PDB entry 3FHT | X-ray diffraction, 2.20 A resolution | chains A and C

Chain A:
Protein: ATP-dependent RNA helicase DDX19B
From: Homo sapiens
Notes: EC 3.6.1.-; fragment: Helicase ATP-binding domain, C-terminal domain, residues 68-479
UniProt: Q9UMR2 (DD19B_HUMAN); numbering as in UniProt (aligned over 68-479)
Sequence (412 residues; numbered 68 to 479; the number before each row is that of its first residue):
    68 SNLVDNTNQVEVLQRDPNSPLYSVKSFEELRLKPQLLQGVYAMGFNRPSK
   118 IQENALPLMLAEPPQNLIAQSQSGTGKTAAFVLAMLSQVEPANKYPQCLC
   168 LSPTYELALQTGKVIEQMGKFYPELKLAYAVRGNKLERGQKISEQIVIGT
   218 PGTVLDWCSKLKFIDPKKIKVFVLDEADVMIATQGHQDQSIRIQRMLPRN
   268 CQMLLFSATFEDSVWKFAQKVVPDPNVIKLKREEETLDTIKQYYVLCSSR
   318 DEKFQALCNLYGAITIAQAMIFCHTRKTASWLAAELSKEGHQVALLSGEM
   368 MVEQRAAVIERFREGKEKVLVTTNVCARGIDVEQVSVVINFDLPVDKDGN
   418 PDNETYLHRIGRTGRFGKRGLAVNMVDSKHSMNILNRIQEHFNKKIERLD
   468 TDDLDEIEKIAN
Unresolved in the structure: 68-74, 467-479
Residues lining bound ligands: AMP-PNP: Phe-94, Phe-112, Arg-114, Pro-115, Ser-116, Gln-119, Gln-139, Ser-140, Gly-141, Thr-142, Gly-143, Lys-144, Thr-145, Ala-146, Asp-242, Glu-243, Ala-275, Gly-396, Asp-398, Glu-400, His-425, Arg-429, Arg-432, Phe-433
Curated features (UniProtKB/Swiss-Prot):
  - motif: Lys-92 to Glu-120 (Q motif), Asp-242 to Asp-245 (DEAD box)
  - binding site (ATP): Gln-119, Ser-138 to Thr-145, Arg-429, Arg-432
  - mutagenesis: Asp-223 (D223R: Impairs interaction with NUP214 and RNA), Glu-243 (E243Q: Loss of activity), Ile-258 (I258A: Impairs interaction with NUP214), Arg-259 (R259D: Impairs interaction with NUP214), Arg-262 (R262A: Impairs interaction with NUP214)

Chain C:
Molecule: 10-nt RNA strand
Sequence (10 nucleotides; row label = number of the first residue in the row):
     1 UUUUUUUUUU
Unresolved in the structure: 7-10

Interface between chain A and chain C:
Contacting residue pairs - 38 pairs, chain A then chain C:
  Pro-170(A) with U3(C), hydrogen bond to the sugar; U4(C), sugar contact
  Thr-171(A) with U3(C), sugar contact; U4(C), phosphate contact
  Tyr-172(A) with U4(C), hydrogen bond to the phosphate
  Arg-199(A) with U4(C), salt bridge to the phosphate; U5(C), salt bridge to the phosphate; U6(C), phosphate contact
  Lys-202(A) with U6(C), base contact
  Leu-203(A) with U6(C), hydrogen bond to the base
  Thr-217(A) with U4(C), phosphate contact; U5(C), hydrogen bond to the phosphate
  Gly-219(A) with U4(C), hydrogen bond to the sugar; U5(C), base contact
  Thr-220(A) with U5(C), hydrogen bond to the phosphate
  Asp-223(A) with U5(C), hydrogen bond to the sugar; U6(C), hydrogen bond to the sugar
  Lys-227(A) with U6(C), hydrogen bond to the sugar
  Leu-228(A) with U6(C), base contact
  Phe-230(A) with U6(C), base contact
  His-253(A) with U3(C), hydrogen bond to the sugar; U4(C), sugar contact
  Gln-256(A) with U4(C), hydrogen bond to the sugar
  His-341(A) with U1(C), hydrogen bond to the sugar; U2(C), sugar contact
  Thr-342(A) with U1(C), phosphate contact; U2(C), phosphate contact
  Arg-343(A) with U2(C), hydrogen bond to the phosphate; U3(C), salt bridge to the phosphate
  Ser-364(A) with U3(C), phosphate contact
  Gly-365(A) with U3(C), hydrogen bond to the phosphate
  Arg-372(A) with U4(C), salt bridge to the phosphate
  Thr-390(A) with U2(C), hydrogen bond to the phosphate; U3(C), hydrogen bond to the phosphate
  Asn-391(A) with U2(C), sugar contact
  Val-392(A) with U2(C), sugar contact; U3(C), phosphate contact
  Lys-414(A) with U1(C), base contact
Also at the interface, not in a pair above, chain A (27 interface residues in all): Pro-218, Leu-222

Overview:
Chain A and chain C form an interface of 27 and 6 residues respectively, with 16 hydrogen bonds and 4 salt
bridges. Polar pairs include Leu-203(A)/U6(C), Pro-170(A)/U3(C) and Gly-219(A)/U4(C). Ligands of chain A:
AMP-PNP.
Here chain A is ATP-dependent RNA helicase DDX19B (Homo sapiens) and chain C is a 10-nt RNA strand. Entry 3FHT
(Crystal structure of human Dbp5 in complex with AMPPNP and RNA) was determined by X-ray diffraction.
